Entry 5Y5X (electron microscopy, 5.00 A resolution (low resolution: residue-level contacts below are approximate; hydrogen-bond / salt-bridge calls are withheld)); this record covers chains Q and R of the 26 polymer chains in the assembly.

# Chain Q (and R)
Name: V-type ATP synthase, subunit K
Source organism: Thermus thermophilus HB8
Notes: chain R of this document is another copy of the same molecule, construct and numbering; everything in this record applies to it too
UniProt: Q5SIT7 (Q5SIT7_THET8); residues -18 to 80 here correspond to UniProt positions 1-99 (UniProt number = residue number + 19)
Amino-acid sequence (99 residues; each row starts with the number of its first residue; numbers below 1 keep their minus sign (Met-18 is residue -18)):
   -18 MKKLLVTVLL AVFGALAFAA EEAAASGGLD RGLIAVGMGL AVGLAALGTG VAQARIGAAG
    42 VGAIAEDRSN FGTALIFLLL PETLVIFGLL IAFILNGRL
Not modelled in the structure: -18 to 4

# How chain Q and chain R interact
Contacting residue pairs - 7 pairs, chain Q then chain R:
  Leu14(Q) - Gly13(R)
  Ile15(Q) - Gly13(R)
  Ala22(Q) - Gly24(R)
  Ala33(Q) - Gly31(R)
  Ala33(Q) - Ala35(R)
  Arg79(Q) - Ala6(R)
  Leu80(Q) - Ala5(R)
Other interface residues (no listed pair), chain Q (11 interface residues in all): Gly18, Leu25, Ala26, Gly29, Ile37
Other interface residues (no listed pair), chain R (10 interface residues in all): Val17, Gly20, Leu28, Ala39

# Summary
Chain Q and chain R form an interface of 11 and 10 residues respectively.
Chain Q and chain R are both V-type ATP synthase, subunit K (Thermus thermophilus HB8); the structure,
V/A-type ATPase/synthase from Thermus thermophilus, rotational state 1, was determined by electron microscopy,
deposited together with 5Y5Y, 5Y5Z and 5Y60.
